6VDK - chains A and G of the 12 polymer chains in the assembly; structure by electron microscopy, 4.50 A resolution (low resolution: residue-level contacts below are approximate; hydrogen-bond / salt-bridge calls are withheld).

[Chain A]
Molecule: Integrase
Source organism: Human immunodeficiency virus 1
Notes: EC 2.7.7.-
UniProtKB: F2WR39 (F2WR39_9HIV1); numbering as in UniProt (aligned over 1-288)
Sequence (364 residues; numbered -75 to 288; the number before each row is that of its first residue; numbers below 1 keep their minus sign (Gly-75 is residue -75)):
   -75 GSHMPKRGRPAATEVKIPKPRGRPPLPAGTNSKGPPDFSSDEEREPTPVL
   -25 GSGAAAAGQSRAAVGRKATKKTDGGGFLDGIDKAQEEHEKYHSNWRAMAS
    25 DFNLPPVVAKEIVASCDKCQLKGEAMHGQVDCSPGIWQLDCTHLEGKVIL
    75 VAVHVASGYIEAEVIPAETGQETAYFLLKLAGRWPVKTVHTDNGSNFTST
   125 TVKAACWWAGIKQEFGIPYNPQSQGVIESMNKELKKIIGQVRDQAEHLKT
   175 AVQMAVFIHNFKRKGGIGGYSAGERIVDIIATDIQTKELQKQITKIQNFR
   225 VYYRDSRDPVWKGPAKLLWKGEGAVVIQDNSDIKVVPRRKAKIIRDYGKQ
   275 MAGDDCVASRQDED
Not modelled in the structure: -75 to 0, 271-288
Differences from the reference sequence: expression tag (-75 to 0)
Ion coordination: Mg2+ site 1: Asp64, Asp116 (together with Dolutegravir); Mg2+ site 2: Glu152 (together with Dolutegravir)
Small-molecule neighbours: Dolutegravir (DLU; (4R,12aS)-N-(2,4-difluorobenzyl)-7-hydroxy-4-methyl-6,8-dioxo-3,4,6,8,12,12a-hexahydro-2H-pyrido[1',2':4,5]pyrazino[2,1-b][1,3]oxazine-9-carboxamide): Asp64, Cys65, Asp116, Asn117, Gly118, Pro142, Tyr143, Pro145, Gln146, Glu152

[Chain G]
Molecule: 27-nt DNA strand
Sequence (27 nucleotides; numbered 15 to 41; the number before each row is that of its first residue):
    15 ACTGCTAGAGATTTTCCCGCCCACGCT

[Interface between chain A and chain G]
Contacting residue pairs - 24 pairs, chain A then chain G:
  His51(A) with DG18(G)
  Gly52(A) with DT17(G); DG18(G); DC19(G)
  Gln53(A) with DT17(G); DC19(G)
  Val54(A) with DG18(G); DC19(G)
  Asp55(A) with DT17(G)
  His114(A) with DT17(G)
  Gly140(A) with DT17(G)
  Ile141(A) with DC16(G); DT17(G)
  Asn144(A) with DG18(G)
  Gln146(A) with DG18(G)
  Ser147(A) with DT17(G)
  Gly149(A) with DG18(G)
  Val150(A) with DC19(G); DT20(G)
  Ser153(A) with DC19(G); DT20(G)
  Met154(A) with DT20(G); DA21(G)
  Glu157(A) with DA21(G)
Also at the interface, not in a pair above, chain A (21 interface residues in all): Met50, Glu138, Phe139, Gln148, Arg187
Also at the interface, not in a pair above, chain G (7 interface residues in all): DG22

[Overview]
The interface between chain A and chain G involves 21 residues on one side and 7 on the other. Ligands of
chain A: Dolutegravir. Asp64(A) and Asp116(A) coordinate Mg2+ site 1.
Here chain A is Integrase (Human immunodeficiency virus 1) and chain G is a 27-nt DNA strand. Entry 6VDK
(CryoEM structure of HIV-1 conserved Intasome Core) was determined by electron microscopy (same publication as
6U8Q).
